Entry 1RAJ (X-ray diffraction, 2.50 A resolution); this record covers chain A.

Chain A:
Molecule: Genome polyprotein
Organism: Human poliovirus 1
Notes: EC 2.7.7.48; fragment: RNA-directed RNA polymerase
UniProtKB: P03300 (POLH_POL1M); residues 69-461 here correspond to UniProt positions 1816-2208 (UniProt number = residue number + 1747)
Amino-acid sequence (393 residues; row label = number of the first residue in the row):
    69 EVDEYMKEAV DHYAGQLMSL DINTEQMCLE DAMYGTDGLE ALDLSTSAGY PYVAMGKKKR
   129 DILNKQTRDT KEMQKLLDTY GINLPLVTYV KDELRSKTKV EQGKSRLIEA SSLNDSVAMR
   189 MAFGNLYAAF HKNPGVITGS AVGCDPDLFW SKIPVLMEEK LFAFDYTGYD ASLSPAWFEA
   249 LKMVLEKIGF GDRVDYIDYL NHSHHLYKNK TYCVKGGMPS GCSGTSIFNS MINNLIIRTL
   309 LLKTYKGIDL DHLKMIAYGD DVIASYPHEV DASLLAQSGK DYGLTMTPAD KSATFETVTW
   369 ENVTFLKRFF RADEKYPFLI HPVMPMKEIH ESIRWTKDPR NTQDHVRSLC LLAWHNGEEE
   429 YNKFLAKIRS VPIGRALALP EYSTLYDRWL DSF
Disordered / not traced: 69, 94-191, 256-292
Construct notes: engineered mutation Ala446 (Leu2193 in P03300), Asp455 (Arg2202 in P03300)
UniProt features mapped onto this chain:
  - binding site (Mg(2+)): Asp329
From the paper describing this entry:
  - self-association interface (contacts with another copy of this molecule); pairs are residue here / residue on that copy: Arg456-Asp339 (salt bridge), Asp459
  - mutagenesis - D238A: abolished catalytic activity
  - mutagenesis - P119A, P119G: abolished catalytic activity on poly(A)/oligo(dT) substrate

Overview:
Curated annotation (UniProt) lists Mg2+-binding residue Asp329. The paper reports that P119A and P119G abolish
catalytic activity on poly(A)/oligo(dT) substrate; a self-association interface involving Arg456 and Asp459.
Chain A is Genome polyprotein (Human poliovirus 1); the structure, Poliovirus Polymerase with a 68 residue
N-terminal truncation, was determined by X-ray diffraction (same publication as 1RA6, 1RA7 and 1TQL).
